6QCW - chains A and B of the 6 polymer chains in the assembly; structure by X-ray diffraction, 2.88 A resolution.

[Chain A]
Protein: Polymerase acidic protein
From: Influenza B virus
Notes: EC 3.1.-.-
Reference sequence: Q5V8Z9 (Q5V8Z9_9INFB); residue numbers follow UniProt; this construct covers 1-726
Sequence (751 residues; each row starts with the number of its first residue; numbers below 1 keep their minus sign (Gly-13 is residue -13)):
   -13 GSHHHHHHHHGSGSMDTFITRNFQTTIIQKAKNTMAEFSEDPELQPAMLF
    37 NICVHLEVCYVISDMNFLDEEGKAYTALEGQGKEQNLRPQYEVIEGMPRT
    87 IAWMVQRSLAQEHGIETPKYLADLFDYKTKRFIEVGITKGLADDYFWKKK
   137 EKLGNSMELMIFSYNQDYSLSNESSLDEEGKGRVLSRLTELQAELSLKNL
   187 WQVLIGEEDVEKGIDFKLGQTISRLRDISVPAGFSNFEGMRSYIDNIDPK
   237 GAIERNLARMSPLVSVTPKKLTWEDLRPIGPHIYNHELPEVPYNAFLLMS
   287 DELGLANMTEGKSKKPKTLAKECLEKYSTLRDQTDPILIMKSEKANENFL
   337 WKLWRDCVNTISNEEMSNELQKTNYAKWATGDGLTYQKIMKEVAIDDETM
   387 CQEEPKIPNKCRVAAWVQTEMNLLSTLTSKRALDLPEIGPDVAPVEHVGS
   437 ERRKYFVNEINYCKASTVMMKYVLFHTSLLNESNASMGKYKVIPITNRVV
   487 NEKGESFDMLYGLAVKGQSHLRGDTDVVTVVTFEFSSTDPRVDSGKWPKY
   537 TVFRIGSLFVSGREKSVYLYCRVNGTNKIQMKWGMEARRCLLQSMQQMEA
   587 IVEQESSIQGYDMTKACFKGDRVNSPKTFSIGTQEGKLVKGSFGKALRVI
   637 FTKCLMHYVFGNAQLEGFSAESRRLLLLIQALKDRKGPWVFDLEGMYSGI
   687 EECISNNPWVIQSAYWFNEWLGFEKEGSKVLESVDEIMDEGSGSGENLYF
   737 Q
Not modelled in the structure: -13 to -1, 64-70, 724-737
Sequence notes: expression tag (-13 to 0, 727-737)

[Chain B]
Protein: RNA-directed RNA polymerase catalytic subunit
From: Influenza B virus
Notes: EC 2.7.7.48
Reference sequence: Q5V8Y6 (Q5V8Y6_9INFB); residue numbers follow UniProt; this construct covers 1-752
Sequence (772 residues; row label = number of the first residue in the row; numbers below 1 keep their minus sign (Gly-8 is residue -8)):
    -8 GSGSGSGSGMNINPYFLFIDVPIQAAISTTFPYTGVPPYSHGTGTGYTID
    42 TVIRTHEYSNKGKQYISDVTGCTMVDPTNGPLPEDNEPSAYAQLDCVLEA
    92 LDRMDEEHPGLFQAASQNAMETLMVTTVDKLTQGRQTFDWTVCRNQPAAT
   142 ALNTTITSFRLNDLNGADKGGLIPFCQDIIDSLDRPEMTFFSVKNIKKKL
   192 PAKNRKGFLIKRIPMKVKDKITKVEYIKRALSLNTMTKDAERGKLKRRAI
   242 ATAGIQIRGFVLVVENLAKNICENLEQSGLPVGGNEKKAKLSNAVAKMLS
   292 NCPPGGISMTVTGDNTKWNECLNPRIFLAMTERITRDSPIWFRDFCSIAP
   342 VLFSNKIARLGKGFMITSKTKRLKAQIPCPDLFSIPLERYNEETRAKLKK
   392 LKPFFNEEGTASLSPGMMMGMFNMLSTVLGVAALGIKNIGNKEYLWDGLQ
   442 SSDDFALFVNAKDEETCMEGINDFYRTCKLLGINMSKKKSYCNETGMFEF
   492 TSMFYRDGFVSNFAMELPSFGVAGVNESADMAIGMTIIKNNMINNGMGPA
   542 TAQTAIQLFIADYRYTYKCHRGDSKVEGKRMKIIKELWENTKGRDGLLVA
   592 DGGPNIYNLRNLHIPEIVLKYNLMDPEYKGRLLHPQNPFVGHLSIEGIKE
   642 ADITPAHGPVKKMDYDAVSGTHSWRTKRNRSILNTDQRNMILEEQCYAKC
   692 CNLFEACFNSASYRKPVGQHSMLEAMAHRLRMDARLDYESGRMSKDDFEK
   742 AMAHLGEIGYIGSGSGENLYFQ
Not modelled in the structure: -8 to -1, 636-640, 750-763
Sequence notes: expression tag (-8 to 0, 753-763)
What the authors report for this chain:
  - conformationally variable residues (loop rearrangement, side-chain flip): Phe344, Gly407 to Phe413
  - catalytic residues: Asp305, Asp444, Asp445 (proposed by the authors, not directly observed)

[How chain A and chain B interact]
Residue-residue contacts (388):
  Leu54(A) - Arg726(B)
  Glu56(A) - Tyr729(B)
  Glu56(A) - Lys736(B)  salt bridge
  Leu73(A) - Phe739(B)
  Leu73(A) - Met743(B)  hydrophobic
  Arg74(A) - Arg726(B)
  Arg74(A) - Tyr729(B)
  Arg74(A) - Glu730(B)  salt bridge
  Pro75(A) - Arg726(B)  hydrogen bond (backbone-side chain)
  Glu78(A) - Arg722(B)  salt bridge
  Pro84(A) - His711(B)
  Pro84(A) - Glu715(B)
  Thr86(A) - Val708(B)  hydrogen bond (side chain-backbone)
  Thr86(A) - His711(B)
  Ile87(A) - His711(B)
  Ile87(A) - Glu715(B)
  Ile87(A) - Ala716(B)  hydrophobic
  Ile87(A) - His719(B)
  Met90(A) - His719(B)
  Met90(A) - Arg720(B)
  Val91(A) - Met723(B)  hydrophobic
  Ser94(A) - Leu727(B)
  Leu95(A) - Met723(B)  hydrophobic
  Leu95(A) - Leu727(B)  hydrophobic
  Glu98(A) - Leu727(B)
  Glu98(A) - Ser731(B)
  Glu98(A) - Arg733(B)  salt bridge
  Tyr113(A) - Arg726(B)
  Tyr113(A) - Glu730(B)
  Ile200(A) - Trp332(B)
  Phe202(A) - Ile164(B)
  Phe202(A) - Cys167(B)
  Phe202(A) - Gln168(B)
  Phe202(A) - Phe251(B)  hydrophobic
  Phe202(A) - Trp332(B)  hydrophobic
  Phe202(A) - Phe336(B)  hydrophobic
  Phe202(A) - Ile339(B)  hydrophobic
  Lys203(A) - Gln168(B)  hydrogen bond (backbone-side chain)
  Lys203(A) - Ile171(B)
  Leu204(A) - Ile171(B)  hydrophobic
  Gly205(A) - Ile171(B)
  Gly205(A) - Asp175(B)
  Gln206(A) - Asp175(B)  hydrogen bond (backbone-side chain)
  Thr207(A) - Leu174(B)  hydrogen bond (side chain-backbone)
  Thr207(A) - Asp175(B)  hydrogen bond (backbone-side chain)
  Thr207(A) - Lys214(B)
  Thr207(A) - Ile218(B)
  Ile208(A) - Leu174(B)  hydrophobic
  Ile208(A) - Ile339(B)  hydrophobic
  Arg210(A) - Asp59(B)  salt bridge
  Arg210(A) - Val60(B)
  Leu211(A) - Val60(B)  hydrophobic
  Leu211(A) - Val342(B)
  Leu211(A) - Asn346(B)  hydrogen bond (backbone-side chain)
  Arg212(A) - Asp335(B)  salt bridge
  Arg212(A) - Ser338(B)  hydrogen bond
  Arg212(A) - Val342(B)
  Ile214(A) - Tyr56(B)  hydrogen bond (backbone-side chain)
  Ile214(A) - Ser58(B)
  Ile214(A) - Asp59(B)
  Ile214(A) - Val60(B)  hydrophobic
  Ile214(A) - Arg316(B)
  Ile214(A) - Asn346(B)
  Ser215(A) - Arg316(B)
  Ser215(A) - Leu319(B)
  Ser215(A) - Val342(B)  hydrogen bond (side chain-backbone)
  Ser215(A) - Ser345(B)
  Ser215(A) - Asn346(B)  hydrogen bond
  Val216(A) - Asp67(B)
  Val216(A) - Arg316(B)
  Pro217(A) - Asp67(B)
  Pro217(A) - Thr69(B)
  Pro217(A) - Asn70(B)
  Pro217(A) - Arg316(B)
  Ala218(A) - Asp67(B)  hydrogen bond (backbone-side chain)
  Ala218(A) - Thr69(B)
  Ala218(A) - Asn70(B)  hydrogen bond (backbone-side chain)
  Phe220(A) - Leu85(B)  hydrophobic
  Phe223(A) - Glu323(B)
  Met226(A) - Leu319(B)  hydrophobic
  Arg227(A) - Glu323(B)  salt bridge
  Arg227(A) - Ile331(B)
  Arg227(A) - Arg334(B)
  Arg227(A) - Asp335(B)  salt bridge
  Tyr229(A) - Leu85(B)  hydrophobic
  Tyr229(A) - Asp86(B)  hydrogen bond
  Ile230(A) - Ala320(B)  hydrophobic
  Ile230(A) - Glu323(B)
  Ile230(A) - Arg324(B)
  Ile230(A) - Arg327(B)  hydrogen bond (backbone-side chain)
  Asp231(A) - Arg327(B)
  Asp231(A) - Arg334(B)  salt bridge
  Asp234(A) - Asp93(B)
  Pro235(A) - Asp86(B)
  Pro235(A) - Leu89(B)  hydrophobic
  Pro235(A) - Glu90(B)
  Pro235(A) - Asp93(B)
  Gly237(A) - Glu90(B)  hydrogen bond (backbone-side chain)
  Ala238(A) - Asp86(B)
  Ala238(A) - Cys87(B)
  Ala238(A) - Glu90(B)  hydrogen bond (backbone-side chain)
  Ile239(A) - Cys87(B)
  Ile239(A) - Glu90(B)  hydrogen bond (backbone-side chain)
  Ile239(A) - Ile427(B)  hydrophobic
  Ile239(A) - Leu471(B)
  Glu240(A) - Glu90(B)
  Glu240(A) - Ile430(B)
  Glu240(A) - Gly431(B)
  Asn242(A) - Leu73(B)
  Asn242(A) - Gln84(B)
  Asn242(A) - Cys87(B)  hydrogen bond
  Asn242(A) - Leu471(B)
  Leu243(A) - Ile430(B)  hydrophobic
  Leu243(A) - Arg467(B)  hydrogen bond (backbone-side chain)
  Leu243(A) - Thr468(B)
  Arg245(A) - Leu73(B)
  Arg245(A) - Gln84(B)
  Met246(A) - Leu73(B)  hydrophobic
  Met246(A) - Arg467(B)  hydrogen bond (backbone-side chain)
  Met246(A) - Leu471(B)  hydrophobic
  Ser247(A) - Arg467(B)  hydrogen bond (backbone-side chain)
  Pro248(A) - Arg467(B)
  Leu249(A) - Glu75(B)
  Leu249(A) - Asn77(B)
  Val250(A) - Pro74(B)
  Val250(A) - Asp76(B)
  Val250(A) - Asn77(B)
  Val250(A) - Tyr466(B)  hydrophobic
  Val250(A) - Arg467(B)  hydrogen bond (backbone-side chain)
  Ser251(A) - Asn77(B)  hydrogen bond (backbone-side chain)
  Ser251(A) - Asn463(B)
  Ser251(A) - Tyr466(B)
  Ser251(A) - Lys478(B)  hydrogen bond (backbone-side chain)
  Val252(A) - Asn463(B)
  Val252(A) - Tyr466(B)  hydrophobic
  Val252(A) - Met476(B)  hydrophobic
  Val252(A) - Lys478(B)
  Thr253(A) - Lys478(B)  hydrogen bond
  Pro254(A) - Met459(B)  hydrophobic
  Lys256(A) - Glu455(B)  salt bridge
  Lys298(A) - Lys566(B)
  Ser299(A) - Lys566(B)
  Ser299(A) - Glu568(B)
  Lys300(A) - Glu568(B)
  Lys301(A) - Glu568(B)
  Leu370(A) - Arg363(B)  hydrogen bond (backbone-side chain)
  Thr371(A) - Lys365(B)  hydrogen bond
  Tyr372(A) - Ser359(B)
  Tyr372(A) - Lys360(B)
  Tyr372(A) - Arg363(B)
  Tyr372(A) - Leu364(B)
  Tyr372(A) - Lys365(B)
  Gln373(A) - Arg363(B)  hydrogen bond (backbone-backbone)
  Gln373(A) - Leu364(B)
  Gln373(A) - Lys365(B)  hydrogen bond (backbone-backbone)
  Lys374(A) - Lys365(B)
  Ile375(A) - Leu364(B)  hydrophobic
  Ile375(A) - Lys365(B)  hydrogen bond (backbone-backbone)
  Ile375(A) - Ala366(B)
  Lys377(A) - Gln367(B)
  Lys377(A) - Pro369(B)
  Lys377(A) - Asp372(B)  salt bridge
  Ala380(A) - Ile357(B)  hydrophobic
  Ala380(A) - Ala366(B)  hydrophobic
  Ala380(A) - Arg380(B)
  Ile381(A) - Ile368(B)  hydrophobic
  Ile381(A) - Ile376(B)  hydrophobic
  Ile381(A) - Arg380(B)  hydrogen bond (backbone-side chain)
  Asp383(A) - Lys362(B)  salt bridge
  Asp383(A) - Arg380(B)  hydrogen bond (backbone-side chain)
  Glu384(A) - Arg380(B)
  Thr385(A) - Lys362(B)
  Met386(A) - Ile357(B)
  Met386(A) - Thr358(B)
  Met386(A) - Ser359(B)
  Met386(A) - Leu364(B)
  Met386(A) - Arg380(B)  hydrogen bond (backbone-side chain)
  Cys387(A) - Ile357(B)
  Cys387(A) - Thr358(B)  hydrogen bond (backbone-backbone)
  Cys387(A) - Arg380(B)
  Gln388(A) - Phe355(B)
  Gln388(A) - Met356(B)
  Gln388(A) - Ile357(B)
  Gln388(A) - Arg380(B)  hydrogen bond (backbone-backbone)
  Gln388(A) - Tyr381(B)
  Gln388(A) - Asn382(B)  hydrogen bond (side chain-backbone)
  Gln388(A) - Thr385(B)  hydrogen bond
  Glu389(A) - Thr358(B)
  Glu389(A) - Asn382(B)  hydrogen bond (backbone-side chain)
  Glu390(A) - Asn382(B)
  Glu390(A) - Glu383(B)  hydrogen bond (side chain-backbone)
  Pro391(A) - Asn382(B)
  Pro391(A) - Glu384(B)
  Gln404(A) - Asn2(B)
  Gln404(A) - Ile3(B)  hydrogen bond (side chain-backbone)
  Asn408(A) - Met1(B)  hydrogen bond (side chain-backbone)
  Asn408(A) - Asn2(B)  hydrogen bond
  Asn408(A) - Ile3(B)  hydrogen bond (side chain-backbone)
  Ser411(A) - Ile3(B)
  Asp420(A) - Tyr556(B)
  Leu421(A) - Gln548(B)
  Leu421(A) - Leu549(B)  hydrophobic
  Pro422(A) - Gln548(B)  hydrogen bond (backbone-side chain)
  Pro422(A) - Ile551(B)  hydrophobic
  Pro422(A) - Ala552(B)
  Pro422(A) - Arg555(B)
  Glu423(A) - Arg555(B)  salt bridge
  Glu423(A) - Arg562(B)  salt bridge
  Glu423(A) - Pro595(B)
  Glu423(A) - Asn596(B)  hydrogen bond (backbone-side chain)
  Ile424(A) - Gln544(B)
  Ile424(A) - Ile547(B)  hydrophobic
  Ile424(A) - Gln548(B)
  Ile424(A) - Asn596(B)
  Ile424(A) - Tyr598(B)
  Gly425(A) - Asn596(B)
  Gly425(A) - Ile597(B)
  Gly425(A) - Tyr598(B)  hydrogen bond (backbone-backbone)
  Gly425(A) - Asn599(B)  hydrogen bond (backbone-side chain)
  Pro426(A) - Asn599(B)  hydrogen bond (backbone-side chain)
  Pro426(A) - Arg601(B)  hydrogen bond (backbone-side chain)
  Asp427(A) - Gln544(B)
  Asp427(A) - Asn599(B)  hydrogen bond
  Val428(A) - Arg601(B)
  Val431(A) - Pro540(B)
  Glu432(A) - Gln544(B)  hydrogen bond (backbone-side chain)
  Glu432(A) - Asn599(B)
  Glu432(A) - Leu600(B)  hydrogen bond (side chain-backbone)
  Glu432(A) - Arg601(B)  salt bridge
  Gly435(A) - Pro540(B)
  Gly435(A) - Ala541(B)
  Gly435(A) - Gln544(B)
  Ser436(A) - Gln544(B)  hydrogen bond (backbone-side chain)
  Arg438(A) - Ala541(B)
  Arg439(A) - Ala541(B)
  Arg439(A) - Gln544(B)  hydrogen bond
  Arg439(A) - Thr545(B)
  Arg439(A) - Gln548(B)
  Leu460(A) - Tyr556(B)
  Thr463(A) - Tyr556(B)
  Asn467(A) - Lys559(B)
  Thr511(A) - Tyr30(B)
  Thr511(A) - His32(B)
  Ile565(A) - Tyr30(B)  hydrophobic
  Trp569(A) - Tyr24(B)
  Trp569(A) - Thr25(B)
  Trp569(A) - Gly26(B)
  Trp569(A) - Val27(B)  hydrophobic
  Trp569(A) - Pro28(B)
  Trp569(A) - Arg233(B)
  Glu572(A) - Gly512(B)
  Glu572(A) - Val513(B)
  Glu572(A) - Asp553(B)
  Arg574(A) - Leu549(B)
  Arg574(A) - Ala552(B)
  Arg574(A) - Tyr556(B)
  Arg575(A) - Leu508(B)
  Arg575(A) - Pro509(B)
  Arg575(A) - Phe511(B)
  Cys576(A) - Thr25(B)
  Leu577(A) - Leu549(B)  hydrophobic
  Leu578(A) - Phe504(B)  hydrophobic
  Leu578(A) - Leu508(B)  hydrophobic
  Leu578(A) - Phe511(B)  hydrophobic
  Leu578(A) - Thr542(B)
  Leu578(A) - Ala546(B)
  Leu578(A) - Leu549(B)  hydrophobic
  Gln579(A) - Ser19(B)  hydrogen bond (side chain-backbone)
  Gln579(A) - Phe22(B)  hydrogen bond (side chain-backbone)
  Gln579(A) - Thr25(B)
  Gln579(A) - Ala505(B)
  Gln579(A) - Leu508(B)
  Met581(A) - Thr542(B)
  Met581(A) - Thr545(B)
  Gln582(A) - Phe504(B)
  Gln582(A) - Gly537(B)  hydrogen bond (side chain-backbone)
  Gln582(A) - Thr542(B)  hydrogen bond (backbone-side chain)
  Gln583(A) - Ala17(B)
  Gln583(A) - Ser19(B)
  Gln583(A) - Thr20(B)
  Met584(A) - Leu8(B)  hydrophobic
  Glu585(A) - Gly539(B)
  Glu585(A) - Pro540(B)
  Glu585(A) - Ala541(B)  hydrogen bond (side chain-backbone)
  Glu585(A) - Thr542(B)  hydrogen bond
  Glu589(A) - Gly539(B)
  Glu589(A) - Pro540(B)
  Phe615(A) - Leu8(B)  hydrophobic
  Phe615(A) - Asp11(B)
  Ser616(A) - Phe7(B)
  Ser616(A) - Ile10(B)
  Ser616(A) - Asp11(B)  hydrogen bond (backbone-side chain)
  Ile617(A) - Met1(B)  hydrophobic
  Ile617(A) - Ile3(B)
  Ile617(A) - Asn4(B)  hydrogen bond (backbone-backbone)
  Gly618(A) - Asn2(B)
  Gly618(A) - Asn4(B)
  Gly618(A) - Phe7(B)
  Thr619(A) - Met1(B)
  Thr619(A) - Asn2(B)  hydrogen bond (backbone-backbone)
  Thr619(A) - Phe7(B)
  Gln620(A) - Gly0(B)
  Leu624(A) - Phe7(B)  hydrophobic
  Leu624(A) - Ile10(B)  hydrophobic
  Lys626(A) - Asp11(B)  salt bridge
  Lys631(A) - Ile3(B)
  Val635(A) - Ile3(B)  hydrophobic
  Val635(A) - Pro5(B)  hydrophobic
  Ile636(A) - Leu8(B)  hydrophobic
  Lys639(A) - Thr20(B)  hydrogen bond (side chain-backbone)
  Cys640(A) - Thr25(B)  hydrogen bond (backbone-side chain)
  His643(A) - Thr20(B)
  His643(A) - Pro23(B)
  His643(A) - Thr25(B)
  His643(A) - Gly26(B)
  Tyr644(A) - Thr25(B)
  Tyr644(A) - Gly26(B)
  Ala649(A) - Lys235(B)
  Ala649(A) - Leu236(B)
  Gln650(A) - Leu236(B)
  Leu651(A) - Pro23(B)  hydrophobic
  Glu652(A) - Pro23(B)
  Glu652(A) - Val27(B)
  Glu652(A) - Pro29(B)
  Glu652(A) - Arg233(B)  salt bridge
  Glu652(A) - Gly234(B)  hydrogen bond (side chain-backbone)
  Glu652(A) - Lys235(B)
  Gly653(A) - Leu236(B)
  Phe654(A) - Tyr6(B)
  Ser655(A) - Thr21(B)
  Ser655(A) - Pro23(B)
  Ala656(A) - Gly234(B)
  Glu657(A) - Lys480(B)
  Arg659(A) - Ile18(B)
  Arg659(A) - Thr21(B)  hydrogen bond (side chain-backbone)
  Arg659(A) - Phe22(B)
  Arg659(A) - Phe495(B)
  Arg660(A) - Lys480(B)
  Arg660(A) - Tyr482(B)
  Leu662(A) - Phe9(B)  hydrophobic
  Leu662(A) - Ile14(B)
  Leu662(A) - Thr21(B)
  Leu663(A) - Ile14(B)  hydrophobic
  Leu663(A) - Gln15(B)
  Leu663(A) - Tyr482(B)
  Leu664(A) - Tyr482(B)  hydrophobic
  Gln666(A) - Pro13(B)
  Gln666(A) - Ile14(B)  hydrogen bond (side chain-backbone)
  Gln666(A) - Gln15(B)
  Gln666(A) - Arg497(B)
  Lys669(A) - Phe9(B)  hydrogen bond (side chain-backbone)
  Lys669(A) - Ile10(B)
  Asp670(A) - Met488(B)
  Asp670(A) - Arg497(B)  salt bridge
  Lys672(A) - Asn484(B)
  Lys672(A) - Glu485(B)  hydrogen bond (backbone-backbone)
  Lys672(A) - Thr486(B)
  Lys672(A) - Met488(B)
  Gly673(A) - Met300(B)
  Pro674(A) - Cys483(B)
  Trp675(A) - Met300(B)
  Trp675(A) - Glu455(B)  hydrogen bond
  Trp675(A) - Met459(B)  hydrophobic
  Trp675(A) - Cys483(B)  hydrogen bond (backbone-backbone)
  Phe677(A) - Met459(B)  hydrophobic
  Phe677(A) - Met476(B)  hydrophobic
  Phe677(A) - Lys478(B)
  Phe677(A) - Ser481(B)
  Phe677(A) - Tyr482(B)  hydrophobic
  Phe677(A) - Cys483(B)  hydrophobic
  Asp678(A) - Lys478(B)  hydrogen bond (backbone-backbone)
  Asp678(A) - Lys479(B)
  Gly681(A) - Lys479(B)
  Met682(A) - Lys479(B)
  Glu688(A) - Leu236(B)
  Glu688(A) - Lys237(B)  salt bridge
  Ser699(A) - Tyr6(B)
  Trp702(A) - Ile3(B)  hydrogen bond (side chain-backbone)
  Trp702(A) - Asn4(B)  hydrogen bond (backbone-side chain)
  Trp702(A) - Pro5(B)
  Trp702(A) - Tyr6(B)  hydrophobic
  Phe703(A) - Tyr6(B)  hydrophobic
  Glu705(A) - Asn4(B)  hydrogen bond
  Trp706(A) - Tyr6(B)  hydrogen bond (side chain-backbone)
  Trp706(A) - Phe7(B)  hydrophobic
  Trp706(A) - Phe9(B)  hydrophobic
  Trp706(A) - Ile10(B)
  Glu710(A) - Ile10(B)
Interface residues without a listed pair, chain A (180 interface residues in all): Met83, His99, Lys236, Met376, Asp382, Met407, Val443, Gln566, Met571, Ile587, Thr614, Val625, Gly647, Ala667, Arg671, Cys689, Phe709
Interface residues without a listed pair, chain B (197 interface residues in all): Val12, Ala16, Ser31, Lys54, Ala91, Glu97, Asp172, Leu222, Arg238, Val302, Ser375, Asn429, Glu456, Ile462, Asp464, Lys470, Ser502, Asn536, Met538, Thr557, Val567

[In short]
Chain A and chain B form an interface of 180 and 197 residues respectively; the contacts include 78 hydrogen
bonds and 19 salt bridges. Polar pairs include Glu56(A)-Lys736(B), Arg74(A)-Glu730(B) and Glu78(A)-Arg722(B).
The paper reports catalytic residues Asp305(B), Asp444(B) and Asp445(B); conformational variability at
Phe344(B) and Gly407(B).
Chain A is Polymerase acidic protein and chain B is RNA-directed RNA polymerase catalytic subunit, both from
Influenza B virus; the structure, Crystal structure of influenza B polymerase initiation state with capped
14-mer RNA primer, was determined by X-ray diffraction (same publication as 6QCS, 6QCT, 6QCV and 6QCX).
